PDB entry 7STL | electron microscopy, 2.95 A resolution | chains A and B

== Chain A (and B) ==
Name: Chitin synthase
From: Candida albicans
Notes: EC 2.4.1.16; chain B of this document is another copy of the same molecule, construct and numbering; everything in this record applies to it too
UniProtKB: A0A1D8PTV3 (A0A1D8PTV3_CANAL); residues 1-1009 here = UniProt positions 1-1009
Sequence (1039 residues; row label = number of the first residue in the row):
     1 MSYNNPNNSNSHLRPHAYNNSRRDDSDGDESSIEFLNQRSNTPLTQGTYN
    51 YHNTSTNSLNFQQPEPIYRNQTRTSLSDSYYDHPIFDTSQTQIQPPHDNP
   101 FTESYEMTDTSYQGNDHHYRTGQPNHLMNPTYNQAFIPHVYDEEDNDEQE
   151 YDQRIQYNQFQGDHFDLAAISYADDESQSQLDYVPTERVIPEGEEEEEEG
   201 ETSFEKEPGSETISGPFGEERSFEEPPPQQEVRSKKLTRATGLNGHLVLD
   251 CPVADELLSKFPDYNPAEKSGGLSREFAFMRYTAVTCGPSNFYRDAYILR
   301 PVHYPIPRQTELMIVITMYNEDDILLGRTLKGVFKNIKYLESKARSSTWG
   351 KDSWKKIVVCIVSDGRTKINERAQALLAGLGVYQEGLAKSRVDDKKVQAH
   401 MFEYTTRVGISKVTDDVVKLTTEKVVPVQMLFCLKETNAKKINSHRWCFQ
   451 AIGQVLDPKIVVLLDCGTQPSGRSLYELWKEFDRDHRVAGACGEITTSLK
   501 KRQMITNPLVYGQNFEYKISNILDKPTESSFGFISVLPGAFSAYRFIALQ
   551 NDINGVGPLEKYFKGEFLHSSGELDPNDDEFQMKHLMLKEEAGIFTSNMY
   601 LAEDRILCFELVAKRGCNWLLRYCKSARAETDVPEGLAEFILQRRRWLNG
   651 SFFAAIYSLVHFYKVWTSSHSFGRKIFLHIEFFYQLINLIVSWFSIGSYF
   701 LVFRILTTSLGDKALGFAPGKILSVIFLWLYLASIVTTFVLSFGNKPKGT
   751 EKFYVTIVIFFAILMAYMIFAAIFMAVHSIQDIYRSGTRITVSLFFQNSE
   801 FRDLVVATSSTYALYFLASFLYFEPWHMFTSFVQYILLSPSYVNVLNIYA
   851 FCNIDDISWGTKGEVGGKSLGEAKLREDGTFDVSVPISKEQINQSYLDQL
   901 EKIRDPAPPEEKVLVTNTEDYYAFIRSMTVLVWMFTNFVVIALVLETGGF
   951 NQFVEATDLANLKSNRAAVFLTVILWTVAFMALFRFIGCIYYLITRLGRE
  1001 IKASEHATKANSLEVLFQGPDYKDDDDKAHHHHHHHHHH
Disordered / not traced: 1-133, 173-237, 864-867, 1003-1039
Construct notes: expression tag (1010-1039)
Ligand contacts:
  - 1,2-Distearoyl-sn-glycerophosphoethanolamine (3PE), molecule 1: Arg487, Ser530, Phe531, Ser671, Gly673, Arg674, Phe677, Phe984, Ile987, Gly988, Tyr991
  - 1,2-Distearoyl-sn-glycerophosphoethanolamine (3PE), molecule 2: Glu516, Val691, Ser695, Ser698, Tyr699, Val702, Met765, Met768, Ile769, Ala772, Ile773, Leu804, Thr808, Tyr815, Tyr835, Ile836, Ser839, Val843, Ile974, Val978, Arg985
  - 1,2-Distearoyl-sn-glycerophosphoethanolamine (3PE), molecule 3: Ile696, Phe700, Arg704, Leu728, Leu732, Met934, Asn937, Phe938, Ile941, Leu945, Glu946, Thr947, Asn951, Lys963
  - 1,2-Distearoyl-sn-glycerophosphoethanolamine (3PE), molecule 4: Ala733, Ser734, Thr737, Lys752, Phe753, Thr756, Ile757
  - 1,2-Distearoyl-sn-glycerophosphoethanolamine (3PE), molecule 5: Ile735, Val736, Phe739, Phe938, Thr947, Gly948, Asn951
  - 1,2-Distearoyl-sn-glycerophosphoethanolamine (3PE), molecule 6: Phe924, Met928, Leu931, Phe935
From the paper describing this entry:
  - mutagenesis - Y319A, E321A, K441A, D465A, E603A, D604A, Q643A, R644A, R646A, W647A, M775A, L804A, T808W, Y812A, I836W, D856A/I857A/S858A/W859A, W859A, L971A: decreased catalytic activity
  - mutagenesis - L706A: increased catalytic activity
  - mutagenesis - E516A, Y517A, S695A, Y815A, Y835A, R985A: abolished catalytic activity
  - contacts within the chain: Tyr812-Phe832
  - self-association interface (contacts with another copy of this molecule): Gln134 to Phe136
  - catalytic residues: Asp604 (proposed by the authors, not directly observed)

== Interface between chain A and chain B ==
Residue-residue contacts (135; chain A residue first):
  Gln134(A) with Arg904(B)
  Ala135(A) with Leu900(B), hydrophobic; Arg904(B)
  Phe136(A) with Tyr896(B); Leu900(B), hydrophobic
  Tyr172(A) with Ile887(B)
  Thr238(A) with Phe881(B); Asp882(B); Val883(B), hydrogen bond (side chain-backbone)
  Arg239(A) with Thr880(B); Phe881(B)
  Ala240(A) with Thr880(B); Phe881(B), hydrogen bond (backbone-backbone)
  Thr241(A) with Thr880(B)
  Gly242(A) with Phe881(B)
  Gly245(A) with Phe881(B)
  His246(A) with Phe881(B)
  Leu247(A) with Val883(B), hydrophobic
  Ala254(A) with Ile892(B), hydrophobic; Tyr896(B), hydrophobic
  Asp255(A) with Lys889(B), salt bridge; Asn893(B)
  Glu256(A) with Leu897(B)
  Leu257(A) with Tyr896(B)
  Asp323(A) with Ile903(B)
  Arg366(A) with Leu870(B)
  Arg372(A) with Lys902(B), hydrogen bond (side chain-backbone); Ile903(B), hydrogen bond (side chain-backbone); Asp905(B), hydrogen bond (side chain-backbone)
  Ala375(A) with Gln899(B); Lys902(B); Ile903(B), hydrophobic
  Leu376(A) with Ile903(B), hydrophobic
  Ala378(A) with Tyr896(B); Gln899(B)
  Gly379(A) with Tyr896(B), hydrogen bond (backbone-side chain)
  Ala388(A) with Leu870(B)
  Lys389(A) with Ser884(B), hydrogen bond (side chain-backbone)
  Ser390(A) with Ser869(B); Leu870(B); Gly871(B), hydrogen bond (backbone-backbone)
  Arg391(A) with Gly871(B), hydrogen bond (backbone-backbone); Glu872(B); Ala873(B), hydrogen bond (backbone-backbone)
  Val392(A) with Ala873(B)
  Asp393(A) with Ala873(B), hydrogen bond (backbone-backbone)
  Val417(A) with Arg904(B)
  Arg704(A) with Gln952(B), hydrogen bond
  Lys721(A) with Gln952(B), hydrogen bond (side chain-backbone)
  Ser724(A) with Gln952(B), hydrogen bond
  Val725(A) with Gly949(B); Gln952(B); Phe953(B), hydrophobic
  Trp729(A) with Phe938(B), hydrophobic; Val939(B), hydrophobic; Ala942(B), hydrophobic; Phe950(B), hydrophobic
  Val736(A) with Met934(B), hydrophobic
  Thr737(A) with Leu931(B)
  Val740(A) with Val930(B), hydrophobic; Leu931(B), hydrophobic
  Phe743(A) with Phe743(B), hydrophobic
  Gly744(A) with Arg926(B)
  Asn745(A) with Ala923(B); Phe924(B); Ser927(B), hydrogen bond
  Phe753(A) with Phe924(B), hydrophobic; Met928(B), hydrophobic
  Ser869(A) with Ser390(B)
  Leu870(A) with Arg366(B); Ala388(B); Ser390(B)
  Gly871(A) with Ser390(B), hydrogen bond (backbone-backbone); Arg391(B), hydrogen bond (backbone-backbone)
  Glu872(A) with Arg391(B)
  Ala873(A) with Arg391(B), hydrogen bond (backbone-backbone); Val392(B); Asp393(B), hydrogen bond (backbone-backbone)
  Thr880(A) with Arg239(B); Ala240(B); Thr241(B)
  Phe881(A) with Thr238(B); Arg239(B); Ala240(B), hydrogen bond (backbone-backbone); Gly242(B); Gly245(B); His246(B)
  Asp882(A) with Thr238(B)
  Val883(A) with Thr238(B), hydrogen bond (backbone-side chain); Leu247(B), hydrophobic
  Ser884(A) with Lys389(B), hydrogen bond (backbone-side chain)
  Ile887(A) with Tyr172(B)
  Lys889(A) with Asp255(B), salt bridge
  Ile892(A) with Ala254(B), hydrophobic
  Asn893(A) with Asp255(B)
  Tyr896(A) with Phe136(B); Ala254(B), hydrophobic; Leu257(B); Ala378(B); Gly379(B), hydrogen bond (side chain-backbone)
  Leu897(A) with Glu256(B)
  Gln899(A) with Ala375(B); Ala378(B)
  Leu900(A) with Ala135(B), hydrophobic; Phe136(B), hydrophobic
  Lys902(A) with Arg372(B), hydrogen bond (backbone-side chain); Ala375(B)
  Ile903(A) with Asp323(B); Arg372(B), hydrogen bond (backbone-side chain); Ala375(B), hydrophobic; Leu376(B), hydrophobic
  Arg904(A) with Gln134(B); Ala135(B); Val417(B)
  Asp905(A) with Arg372(B), hydrogen bond (backbone-side chain)
  Ala923(A) with Asn745(B)
  Phe924(A) with Asn745(B); Phe753(B), hydrophobic
  Arg926(A) with Gly744(B)
  Ser927(A) with Asn745(B), hydrogen bond
  Met928(A) with Phe753(B), hydrophobic
  Val930(A) with Val740(B), hydrophobic
  Leu931(A) with Thr737(B); Val740(B), hydrophobic
  Met934(A) with Val736(B), hydrophobic
  Phe938(A) with Trp729(B), hydrophobic
  Val939(A) with Trp729(B), hydrophobic
  Ala942(A) with Trp729(B), hydrophobic
  Gly949(A) with Val725(B)
  Phe950(A) with Trp729(B), hydrophobic
  Gln952(A) with Arg704(B), hydrogen bond; Lys721(B), hydrogen bond (backbone-side chain); Ser724(B), hydrogen bond; Val725(B)
  Phe953(A) with Val725(B), hydrophobic
Interface residues without a listed pair, chain A (97 interface residues in all): Leu249, Pro252, Val253, Glu371, Tyr383, Gly386, Leu387, Ile722, Leu728, Leu732, Thr750, Lys868, Gly879, Val885, Pro886, Asp920, Gly948, Ala956
Interface residues without a listed pair, chain B (97 interface residues in all): Leu249, Pro252, Val253, Glu371, Tyr383, Gly386, Leu387, Ile722, Leu728, Leu732, Thr750, Lys868, Gly879, Val885, Pro886, Asp920, Gly948, Ala956

== Overview ==
Chain A and chain B each contribute 97 residues to their interface; the contacts include 30 hydrogen bonds and
2 salt bridges. Polar contacts include Asp255(A)-Lys889(B), Thr238(A)-Val883(B) and Arg372(A)-Lys902(B). From
the paper: the catalytic residue Asp604(A); Y319A, E321A and K441A of chain A, among others, reduce catalytic
activity; 25 substitutions were tested in all.
Chain A and chain B are both Chitin synthase (Candida albicans); the structure, Chitin Synthase 2 from Candida
albicans at the apo state, was determined by electron microscopy, deposited together with 7STM, 7STN and 7STO.
